1E0V - chain A; structure by X-ray diffraction, 1.70 A resolution.

# Chain A
Name: Endo-1,4-beta-xylanase A
Source organism: Streptomyces lividans
Notes: EC 3.2.1.8; fragment: catalytic module, residues 42-343
UniProt: P26514 (XYNA_STRLI); residues 1-302 here correspond to UniProt positions 42-343 (UniProt number = residue number + 41)
Sequence (313 residues; each row starts with the number of its first residue):
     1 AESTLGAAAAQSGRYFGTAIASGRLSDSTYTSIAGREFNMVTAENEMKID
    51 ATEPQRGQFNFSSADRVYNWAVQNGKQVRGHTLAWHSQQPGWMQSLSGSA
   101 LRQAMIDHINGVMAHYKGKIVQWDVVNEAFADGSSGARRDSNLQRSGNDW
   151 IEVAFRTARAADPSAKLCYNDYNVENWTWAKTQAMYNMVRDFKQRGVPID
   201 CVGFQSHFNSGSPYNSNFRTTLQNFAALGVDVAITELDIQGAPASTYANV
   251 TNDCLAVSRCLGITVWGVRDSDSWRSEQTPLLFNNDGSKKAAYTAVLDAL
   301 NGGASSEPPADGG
Not modelled in the structure: 303-313
Disulfide bonds: Cys168-Cys201, Cys254-Cys260
Covalent attachments: 2-deoxy-2-fluoro-alpha-D-glucopyranose (G2F) linked to Glu236
Curated features (UniProtKB/Swiss-Prot):
  - active site: Glu128 (Proton donor), Glu236 (Nucleophile)

# Summary
From UniProt: active-site residues Glu128 and Glu236.
Chain A is Endo-1,4-beta-xylanase A (Streptomyces lividans); the structure, Xylanase 10A from Sreptomyces
lividans. cellobiosyl-enzyme intermediate at 1.7 A, was determined by X-ray diffraction, deposited together
with 1E0X.
